6LKG - chains B and C of the 4 polymer chains in the assembly; structure by X-ray diffraction, 1.95 A resolution.

[Chain B]
Molecule: Sensor protein kinase HptS
Organism: Staphylococcus aureus (strain NCTC 8325)
Notes: EC 2.7.13.3
UniProt: Q2G1E0 (Y185_STAA8); numbering as in UniProt (aligned over 45-215)
Sequence (172 residues; each row starts with the number of its first residue):
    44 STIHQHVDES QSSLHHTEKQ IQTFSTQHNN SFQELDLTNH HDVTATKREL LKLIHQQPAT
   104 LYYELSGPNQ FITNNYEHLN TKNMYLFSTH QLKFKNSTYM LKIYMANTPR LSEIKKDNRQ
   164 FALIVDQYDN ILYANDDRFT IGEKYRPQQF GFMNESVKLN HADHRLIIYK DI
Not modelled in the structure: 44, 215
Construct notes: expression tag (44); conflict S68 (Ile in Q2G1E0)
From the paper describing this entry:
  - mutagenesis - Y171A, K187A: abolished growth
  - conformationally variable residues (domain motion, loop rearrangement): N112, D214
  - mutagenesis - N112A, Q134A, M143A: unchanged binding to ABC transporter, solute-binding protein (chain C)
  - mutagenesis - N112A, Q134A, Q134A/M143A, M143A: decreased growth

[Chain C]
Molecule: ABC transporter, solute-binding protein
Organism: Staphylococcus aureus
UniProt: X5DVD1 (X5DVD1_STAAU); residue numbers follow UniProt; this construct covers 29-322
Sequence (294 residues; numbered 29 to 322; the number before each row is that of its first residue):
    29 NVLTVYSPYQ SNLIRPILNE FEKQEHVKIE IKHGSTQVLL SNLHNEDFSE RGDVFMGGVL
    89 SETIDHPEDF VPYQDTSVTQ QLEDYRSNNK YVTSFLLMPT VIVVNSDLQG DIKIRGYQDL
   149 LQPILKGKIA YSNPNTTTTG YQHMRAIYSM HHRVSDVHQF QNHAMQLSKT SKVIEDVAKG
   209 KYYAGLSYEQ DARTWKNKGY PVSIVYPIEG TMLNVDGIAL VKNAHPHPKR KKLVQYLTSR
   269 SVQQRLVAEF DAKSIRKDVS EQSDQSIENL KNIPLIPKSK LPDIPHHKFL EMIQ
Small-molecule neighbours: 6-O-phosphono-alpha-D-glucopyranose (G6P): P36, Y37, S63, T64, G85, G86, M126, T164, T165, T166, T167, T198, Y216, N242, D244
From the paper describing this entry:
  - mutagenesis - R43A, E50A: abolished growth
  - mutagenesis - T64A: decreased binding to 6-O-phosphono-alpha-D-glucopyranose
  - mutagenesis - T64A: decreased growth in response to 6-O-phosphono-alpha-D-glucopyranose
  - specificity-determining residues: Y216 (proposed by the authors, not directly observed)

[How chain B and chain C interact]
Contacting residue pairs (24):
  H83(B) - D139(C)  salt bridge
  H84(B) - D139(C)  salt bridge
  T87(B) - D135(C)
  T87(B) - G138(C)
  K90(B) - D135(C)  salt bridge
  R91(B) - L136(C)  hydrogen bond (side chain-backbone)
  R91(B) - Q137(C)  hydrogen bond (side chain-backbone)
  R91(B) - G138(C)
  R91(B) - I140(C)
  R91(B) - Y211(C)  hydrogen bond
  L94(B) - L136(C)  hydrophobic
  L94(B) - K207(C)
  L94(B) - G208(C)
  H98(B) - K207(C)  hydrogen bond (side chain-backbone)
  H98(B) - G208(C)
  H98(B) - K209(C)  hydrogen bond (side chain-backbone)
  Y119(B) - D135(C)  hydrogen bond
  Y119(B) - A206(C)
  Y119(B) - K226(C)
  Y119(B) - G227(C)
  Y119(B) - Y228(C)  hydrophobic
  Y119(B) - P229(C)
  E120(B) - K226(C)
  E120(B) - Y228(C)  hydrogen bond

[Summary]
9 residues of chain B face 15 of chain C across their interface; the contacts include 7 hydrogen bonds and 3
salt bridges. Polar pairs include H83(B)-D139(C), H84(B)-D139(C) and K90(B)-D135(C). From the paper: N112A,
Q134A and Q134A/M143A of chain B, among others, reduce growth; the specificity determinant Y216(C); 9
substitutions were tested in all.
Here chain B is Sensor protein kinase HptS (Staphylococcus aureus (strain NCTC 8325)) and chain C is ABC
transporter, solute-binding protein (Staphylococcus aureus). Entry 6LKG (two-component system protein mediate
signal transduction) was determined by X-ray diffraction together with 6LKH, 6LKI, 6LKJ, 6LKK and 6LKL from
the same study.
